Entry 6P7N (electron microscopy, 4.90 A resolution (low resolution: residue-level contacts below are approximate; hydrogen-bond / salt-bridge calls are withheld)); this record covers chains A and B of the 6 polymer chains in the assembly.

[Chain A]
Name: Cas12a
Organism: Lachnospiraceae bacterium ND2006
Amino-acid sequence (1231 residues; numbered -2 to 1228; the number before each row is that of its first residue; numbers below 1 keep their minus sign (Ser-2 is residue -2)):
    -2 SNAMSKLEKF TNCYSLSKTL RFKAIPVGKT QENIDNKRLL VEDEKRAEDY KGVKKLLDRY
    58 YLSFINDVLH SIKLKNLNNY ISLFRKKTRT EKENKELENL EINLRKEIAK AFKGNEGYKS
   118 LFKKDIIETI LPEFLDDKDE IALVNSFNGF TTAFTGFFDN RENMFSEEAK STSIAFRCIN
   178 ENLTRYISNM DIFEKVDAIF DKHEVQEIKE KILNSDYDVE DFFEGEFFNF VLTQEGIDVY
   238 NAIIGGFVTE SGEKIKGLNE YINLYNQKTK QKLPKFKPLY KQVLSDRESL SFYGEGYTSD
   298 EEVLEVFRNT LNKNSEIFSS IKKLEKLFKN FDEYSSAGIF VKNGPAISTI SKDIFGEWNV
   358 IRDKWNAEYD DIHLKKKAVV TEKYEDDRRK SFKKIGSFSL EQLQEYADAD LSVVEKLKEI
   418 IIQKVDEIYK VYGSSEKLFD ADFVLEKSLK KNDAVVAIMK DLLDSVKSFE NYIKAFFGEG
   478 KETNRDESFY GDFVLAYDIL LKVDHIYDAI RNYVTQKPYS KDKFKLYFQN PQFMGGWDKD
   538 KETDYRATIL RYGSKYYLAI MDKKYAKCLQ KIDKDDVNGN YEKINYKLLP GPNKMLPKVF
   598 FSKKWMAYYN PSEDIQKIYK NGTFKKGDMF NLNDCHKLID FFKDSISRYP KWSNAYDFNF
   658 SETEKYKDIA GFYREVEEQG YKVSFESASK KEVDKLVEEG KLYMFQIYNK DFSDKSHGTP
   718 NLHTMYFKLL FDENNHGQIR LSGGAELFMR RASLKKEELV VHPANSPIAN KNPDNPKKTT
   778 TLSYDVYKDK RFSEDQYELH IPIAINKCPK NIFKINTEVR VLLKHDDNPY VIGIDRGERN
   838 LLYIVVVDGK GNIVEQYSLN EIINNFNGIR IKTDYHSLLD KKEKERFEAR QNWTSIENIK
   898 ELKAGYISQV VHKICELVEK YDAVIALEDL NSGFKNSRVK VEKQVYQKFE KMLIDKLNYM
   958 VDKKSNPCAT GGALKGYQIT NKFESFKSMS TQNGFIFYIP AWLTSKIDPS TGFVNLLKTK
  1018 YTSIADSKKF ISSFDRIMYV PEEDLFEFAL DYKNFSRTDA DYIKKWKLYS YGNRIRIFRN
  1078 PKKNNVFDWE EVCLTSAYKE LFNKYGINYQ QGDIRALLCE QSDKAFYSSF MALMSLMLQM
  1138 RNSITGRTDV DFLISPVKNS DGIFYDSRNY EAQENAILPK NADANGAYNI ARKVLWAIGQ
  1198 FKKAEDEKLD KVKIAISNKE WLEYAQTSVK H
Disordered / not traced: -2 to 0, 83-90, 247-249, 280-292, 535-541, 561-575, 582-681, 1075-1084, 1227-1228
Bound ions: Mg2+: Thr716 (shared with A17(B) of chain B)

[Chain B]
Molecule: mature crRNA
Sequence (40 nucleotides; row label = number of the first residue in the row):
     1 AAUUUCUACU AAGUGUAGAU AAAGUGCUCA UCAUUGGAAA
Disordered / not traced: 27-40
Bound ions: Mg2+: A17 (shared with Thr716(A) of chain A)

[How chain A and chain B interact]
Residue-residue contacts (108):
  Ser14(A) - A21(B)
  Lys15(A) - A21(B)
  Thr16(A) - A21(B)
  Thr16(A) - A22(B)
  Arg18(A) - U4(B)
  Arg18(A) - U5(B)
  Arg18(A) - A22(B)
  Phe19(A) - U4(B)
  Lys20(A) - U4(B)
  Tyr47(A) - G24(B)
  Tyr47(A) - U25(B)
  Lys51(A) - U25(B)
  Gly153(A) - G24(B)
  Phe154(A) - G24(B)
  Asn157(A) - U25(B)
  Arg158(A) - U25(B)
  Arg158(A) - G26(B)
  Tyr516(A) - C6(B)
  Lys518(A) - U5(B)
  Lys520(A) - A23(B)
  Asn706(A) - U4(B)
  Lys707(A) - U3(B)
  Lys707(A) - U4(B)
  Lys707(A) - U16(B)
  Ser710(A) - G15(B)
  Lys712(A) - U14(B)
  Lys712(A) - G15(B)
  Ser713(A) - G15(B)
  Ser713(A) - U16(B)
  His714(A) - A12(B)
  His714(A) - G15(B)
  His714(A) - U16(B)
  Gly715(A) - U16(B)
  Gly715(A) - A17(B)
  Thr716(A) - A17(B)
  Thr716(A) - G18(B)
  Asn718(A) - A19(B)
  Asn718(A) - U20(B)
  Leu719(A) - U20(B)
  His720(A) - U20(B)
  His720(A) - A21(B)
  Phe745(A) - A23(B)
  Arg747(A) - U5(B)
  His759(A) - A1(B)
  Ile765(A) - A1(B)
  Ala766(A) - A1(B)
  Asn767(A) - A1(B)
  Asn767(A) - U10(B)
  Asn767(A) - A11(B)
  Lys768(A) - C9(B)
  Lys768(A) - U10(B)
  Asn769(A) - C9(B)
  Asn769(A) - U10(B)
  Asn769(A) - A11(B)
  Asn772(A) - U10(B)
  Asn772(A) - A11(B)
  Lys774(A) - A11(B)
  Lys774(A) - A12(B)
  Lys774(A) - G13(B)
  Thr777(A) - U10(B)
  Thr777(A) - G13(B)
  Leu779(A) - G13(B)
  Ser780(A) - G13(B)
  Tyr781(A) - A2(B)
  Tyr781(A) - G13(B)
  Tyr781(A) - U14(B)
  Val783(A) - A1(B)
  Tyr784(A) - A2(B)
  Lys785(A) - A1(B)
  Asp786(A) - A2(B)
  Lys787(A) - A2(B)
  Lys787(A) - U3(B)
  Arg788(A) - U3(B)
  Arg788(A) - U5(B)
  Arg788(A) - C6(B)
  Gln793(A) - U4(B)
  Gln793(A) - U5(B)
  His797(A) - A22(B)
  Asn861(A) - A11(B)
  Asn861(A) - A17(B)
  Asn862(A) - A17(B)
  Phe863(A) - A11(B)
  Phe863(A) - U16(B)
  Phe863(A) - A17(B)
  Ile868(A) - A11(B)
  Thr870(A) - A8(B)
  Thr870(A) - A11(B)
  Tyr872(A) - A8(B)
  Leu875(A) - A8(B)
  Lys879(A) - A8(B)
  Glu898(A) - C6(B)
  Glu898(A) - U7(B)
  Leu899(A) - U7(B)
  Leu899(A) - A8(B)
  Gly902(A) - U7(B)
  Ser905(A) - G18(B)
  Ser905(A) - A19(B)
  Gln906(A) - U7(B)
  Gln906(A) - A17(B)
  Gln906(A) - G18(B)
  His909(A) - G18(B)
  His909(A) - A19(B)
  Met949(A) - A19(B)
  Lys953(A) - A19(B)
  Lys953(A) - U20(B)
  Lys960(A) - G18(B)
  Lys960(A) - A19(B)
  Lys961(A) - G18(B)
Other interface residues (no listed pair), chain A (76 interface residues in all): Tyr705, Asp708, Glu743, Thr778, Phe789, Glu795, Ile866, Tyr903, Asp952, Val958

[Overview]
The interface between chain A and chain B involves 76 residues on one side and 26 on the other. The Mg2+ site
is built by Thr716(A) and A17(B).
Chain A is Cas12a (Lachnospiraceae bacterium ND2006) and chain B is mature crRNA; the structure, Cryo-EM
structure of LbCas12a-crRNA: AcrVA4 (2:2 complex), was determined by electron microscopy (same publication as
6P7M).
